Entry 1R3L (X-ray diffraction, 2.41 A resolution); this record covers chains A and C of the 3 polymer chains in the assembly.

# Chain A
Name: Antibody Fab fragment light chain
Organism: Mus musculus
Notes: antibody fragment or engineered binder
Sequence (212 residues; numbered 1 to 212; the number before each row is that of its first residue):
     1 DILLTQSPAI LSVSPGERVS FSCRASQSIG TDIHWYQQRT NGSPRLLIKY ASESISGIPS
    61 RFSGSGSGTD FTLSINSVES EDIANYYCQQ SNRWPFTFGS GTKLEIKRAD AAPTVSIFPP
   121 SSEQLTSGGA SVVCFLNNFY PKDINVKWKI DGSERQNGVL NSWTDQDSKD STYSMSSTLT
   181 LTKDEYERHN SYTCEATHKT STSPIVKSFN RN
Cystine bridges: Cys23-Cys88, Cys134-Cys194

# Chain C
Name: Voltage-gated potassium channel
Organism: Streptomyces lividans
UniProtKB: P0A334 (KCSA_STRLI); residue numbers follow UniProt; this construct covers 1-124
Sequence (124 residues; row label = number of the first residue in the row):
     1 MAPMLSGLLA RLVKLLLGRH GSALHWRAAG AATVLLVIVL LAGSYLAVLA ERGAPGAQLI
    61 TYPRALWWSV ETATTVGYGD LYPVTLWGRC VAVVVMVAGI TSFGLVTAAL ATWFVGREQE
   121 RRGH
Unresolved in the structure: 1-21
Construct notes: engineered mutation Ala2 (Pro in P0A334), Cys90 (Leu in P0A334)
Ion coordination: Cs+ site 1: Thr75, Val76; Cs+ site 2 near Thr75 (its only coordinating residue here); Cs+ site 3: Gly77, Tyr78
Small-molecule neighbours:
  - diacyl glycerol (DGA): Tyr62, Pro63, Arg64, Leu66, Trp67, Val70, Val84, Thr85, Leu86, Arg89, Val93
  - nonan-1-ol (F09): Leu46, Leu49, Ala50, Trp87, Val91
UniProt features mapped onto this chain:
  - motif: Thr75 to Asp80 (Selectivity filter)
  - mutagenesis: Glu71 (E71A: Prevents channel inactivation)

# Chain A / chain C interface
Pairs across the interface - 19 pairs, chain A then chain C:
  Asp32(A) - Arg64(C)  salt bridge
  Tyr50(A) - Arg64(C)
  Ser91(A) - Ile60(C)
  Asn92(A) - Ala57(C)
  Asn92(A) - Gln58(C)
  Asn92(A) - Ile60(C)
  Arg93(A) - Gly56(C)  hydrogen bond (side chain-backbone)
  Arg93(A) - Ala57(C)
  Arg93(A) - Gln58(C)
  Arg93(A) - Ile60(C)
  Trp94(A) - Arg52(C)
  Trp94(A) - Gly53(C)
  Trp94(A) - Ala54(C)
  Trp94(A) - Pro55(C)
  Trp94(A) - Gly56(C)  hydrogen bond (backbone-backbone)
  Trp94(A) - Ala57(C)  hydrogen bond (backbone-backbone)
  Trp94(A) - Ile60(C)
  Phe96(A) - Arg52(C)
  Phe96(A) - Ile60(C)  hydrophobic
Interface residues without a listed pair, chain A (8 interface residues in all): Asp1
Interface residues without a listed pair, chain C (10 interface residues in all): Thr61

# Summary
The interface between chain A and chain C involves 8 residues on one side and 10 on the other; the contacts
include 3 hydrogen bonds and 1 salt bridge. Among the polar pairs are Asp32(A)-Arg64(C), Arg93(A)-Gly56(C) and
Trp94(A)-Gly56(C). Chain C binds nonan-1-ol and diacyl glycerol.
Chain A is Antibody Fab fragment light chain (Mus musculus) and chain C is Voltage-gated potassium channel
(Streptomyces lividans); the structure, potassium channel KcsA-Fab complex in Cs+, was determined by X-ray
diffraction together with 1R3I, 1R3J and 1R3K from the same study.
